Entry 9ETS (electron microscopy, 2.60 A resolution); this record covers chains L and H of the 37 polymer chains in the assembly.

# Chain L (and H)
Protein: DUF4352 domain-containing protein
Organism: Sulfolobus acidocaldarius
Notes: chain H of this document is another copy of the same molecule, construct and numbering; everything in this record applies to it too
Reference sequence: A0A0U3GLH8 (A0A0U3GLH8_9CREN); residues 16-156 here = UniProt positions 16-156
Chain sequence (141 residues; numbered 16 to 156; the number before each row is that of its first residue):
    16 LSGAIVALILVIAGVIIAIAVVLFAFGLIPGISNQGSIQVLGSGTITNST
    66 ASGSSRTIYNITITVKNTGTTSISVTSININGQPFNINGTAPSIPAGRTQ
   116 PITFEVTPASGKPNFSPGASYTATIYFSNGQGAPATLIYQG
Glycans and other covalent adducts: glycan linked to Asn63; N-acetylglucosamine (NAG) linked to Asn75, Asn103

# How chain L and chain H interact
Pairs across the interface (34):
  Leu16(L) - Leu25(H)  hydrophobic
  Leu16(L) - Ile32(H)  hydrophobic
  Ala19(L) - Ile32(H)  hydrophobic
  Ala19(L) - Val36(H)
  Leu23(L) - Phe39(H)  hydrophobic
  Val26(L) - Leu43(H)  hydrophobic
  Ile27(L) - Phe39(H)  hydrophobic
  Val30(L) - Leu43(H)  hydrophobic
  Leu38(L) - Gln50(H)
  Leu38(L) - Gly145(H)
  Phe41(L) - Tyr141(H)  hydrogen bond (backbone-side chain)
  Phe41(L) - Gln146(H)
  Phe41(L) - Gly147(H)
  Gly42(L) - Tyr141(H)
  Ile44(L) - Thr139(H)
  Ile44(L) - Pro149(H)  hydrophobic
  Pro45(L) - Asn94(H)
  Pro45(L) - Gly97(H)
  Pro45(L) - Thr139(H)
  Pro45(L) - Tyr141(H)
  Ser48(L) - Thr137(H)  hydrogen bond (backbone-side chain)
  Asn49(L) - Asn96(H)  hydrogen bond
  Gln50(L) - Asn96(H)  hydrogen bond (backbone-side chain)
  Gln50(L) - Ser135(H)
  Gln50(L) - Thr137(H)
  Gln50(L) - Thr151(H)  hydrogen bond
  Thr83(L) - Tyr136(H)  hydrogen bond (backbone-side chain)
  Thr85(L) - Asn96(H)
  Thr85(L) - Gln98(H)  hydrogen bond
  Thr85(L) - Tyr136(H)
  Thr86(L) - Gln98(H)
  Ala111(L) - Asn129(H)  hydrogen bond (backbone-side chain)
  Gly112(L) - Asn129(H)
  Arg113(L) - Asn129(H)
Other interface residues (no listed pair), chain L (23 interface residues in all): Ile20, Ala22, Ile34
Other interface residues (no listed pair), chain H (25 interface residues in all): Ala33, Ile47, Phe130, Ser131

# Overview
23 residues of chain L face 25 of chain H across their interface, with 8 hydrogen bonds. Polar pairs include
Phe41(L)-Tyr141(H), Ser48(L)-Thr137(H) and Asn49(L)-Asn96(H). N-acetylglucosamine is covalently linked to
Asn75(L) and Asn103(L).
Both chains are DUF4352 domain-containing protein (Sulfolobus acidocaldarius). Entry 9ETS (Sulfolobus
acidocaldarius AAP filament) was determined by electron microscopy, deposited together with 9ETT, 9EV0, 8QX4
and 8RZL.
